Entry 7XGG (X-ray diffraction, 1.90 A resolution); this record covers chains B and A of the 3 polymer chains in the assembly.

[Chain B]
Protein: Bcl-2-like protein 1
From: Homo sapiens
Reference sequence: Q07817 (B2CL1_HUMAN); the construct lacks a stretch of the UniProt sequence, so the offset changes along the chain: 4-47 = UniProt 1-44; 48-172 = UniProt 85-209
Chain sequence (172 residues; numbered 1 to 172; the number before each row is that of its first residue):
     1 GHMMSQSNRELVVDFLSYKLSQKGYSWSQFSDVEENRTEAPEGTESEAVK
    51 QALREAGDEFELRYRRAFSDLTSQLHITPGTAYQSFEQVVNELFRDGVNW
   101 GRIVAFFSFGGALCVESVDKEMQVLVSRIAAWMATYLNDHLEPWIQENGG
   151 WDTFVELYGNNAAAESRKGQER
Not modelled in the structure: 1-5, 32-41, 161-172
Modified positions: Mse3, Mse4 (selenomethionine); Mse122, Mse133 (selenomethionine; parent Met)
Construct notes: expression tag (1-3)
UniProt features mapped onto this chain:
  - motif: Ser7 to Trp27 (BH4), Val49 to Arg63 (BH3), Glu92 to Gly111 (BH1), Pro143 to Tyr158 (BH2)

[Chain A]
Protein: BCL-xL and MCL-1 dual inhibitor
From: synthetic construct
Chain sequence (164 residues; numbered 3 to 166; the number before each row is that of its first residue):
     3 MDAKKVAKKAADQAANRIRELAQVLVELLKEALKLDLTQEMRKKLIERYA
    53 AAIIRAIGDINNAIYQAKQEAEKLKKAGLVDSDQLDALLRALDELQKVAS
   103 KAANQLGRLFEEALKRLDKDNGGEEEKDRTAKWFEFEARAIAIALTLAAI
   153 GDVFDLEKEWRKLK
Not modelled in the structure: 3, 166
Modified positions: Mse3 (selenomethionine); Mse43 (selenomethionine)

[Chain B / chain A interface]
Residue-residue contacts (51):
  Ala56(B) - Phe156(A)
  Glu59(B) - Phe156(A)
  Phe60(B) - Leu149(A)
  Phe60(B) - Ile152(A)  hydrophobic
  Phe60(B) - Gly153(A)
  Arg63(B) - Ile152(A)
  Arg63(B) - Phe156(A)
  Arg63(B) - Glu159(A)  salt bridge
  Tyr64(B) - Ile145(A)
  Tyr64(B) - Thr148(A)  hydrogen bond
  Tyr64(B) - Ile152(A)  hydrophobic
  Ala67(B) - Asp14(A)
  Ala67(B) - Ile152(A)  hydrophobic
  Phe68(B) - Ala17(A)  hydrophobic
  Phe68(B) - Asn18(A)
  Phe68(B) - Arg21(A)
  Phe68(B) - Thr148(A)
  Phe68(B) - Ile152(A)  hydrophobic
  Gln74(B) - Arg141(A)  hydrogen bond (backbone-side chain)
  His76(B) - Arg141(A)
  Thr81(B) - Phe138(A)
  Gln84(B) - Phe138(A)
  Ser85(B) - Phe138(A)
  Gln88(B) - Phe138(A)
  Gln88(B) - Glu139(A)  hydrogen bond
  Gln88(B) - Ala142(A)
  Val89(B) - Ala142(A)
  Val89(B) - Ala146(A)
  Val89(B) - Leu149(A)  hydrophobic
  Glu92(B) - Gln107(A)  hydrogen bond
  Glu92(B) - Ala146(A)
  Leu93(B) - Ala146(A)
  Leu93(B) - Ala150(A)
  Arg95(B) - Lys103(A)
  Asp96(B) - Glu96(A)
  Asp96(B) - Lys99(A)  salt bridge
  Asp96(B) - Val100(A)
  Asn99(B) - Asp154(A)  hydrogen bond
  Asn99(B) - Asp157(A)
  Trp100(B) - Asp157(A)
  Gly101(B) - Gly153(A)
  Gly101(B) - Asp157(A)
  Arg102(B) - Glu96(A)  salt bridge
  Arg102(B) - Val100(A)
  Arg102(B) - Asp154(A)  salt bridge
  Ala105(B) - Leu149(A)
  Phe109(B) - Leu149(A)  hydrophobic
  Leu157(B) - Lys160(A)
  Tyr158(B) - Phe156(A)  hydrophobic
  Tyr158(B) - Asp157(A)  hydrogen bond
  Tyr158(B) - Lys160(A)
Interface residues without a listed pair, chain B (29 interface residues in all): Leu71, Leu75, Val104
Interface residues without a listed pair, chain A (29 interface residues in all): Glu137, Ile143, Val155, Lys164
From the paper, about this interface:
  - interface residues, chain A: Ile145(A), Ala146(A), Leu149(A), Ile152(A), Gly153(A), Asp154(A), Phe156(A)

[Overview]
The chain B/chain A interface involves 29 residues from each chain; the contacts include 6 hydrogen bonds and
4 salt bridges. Polar contacts include Arg63(B)-Glu159(A), Asp96(B)-Lys99(A) and Arg102(B)-Glu96(A). From the
paper: interface residues Ile145(A), Ala146(A) and Leu149(A) among others.
Chain B is Bcl-2-like protein 1 (Homo sapiens) and chain A is BCL-xL and MCL-1 dual inhibitor (synthetic
construct); the structure, Crystal structure of BCL-xL in complex with computationally designed inhibitor
protein, was determined by X-ray diffraction, deposited together with 7XGF.
